Entry 6RQH (electron microscopy, 3.70 A resolution); this record covers chains A and E of the 20 polymer chains in the assembly.

[Chain A]
Name: DNA-directed RNA polymerase I subunit RPA190
Source organism: Saccharomyces cerevisiae
Notes: EC 2.7.7.6
UniProtKB: P10964 (RPA1_YEAST); residue numbers follow UniProt; this construct covers 1-1664
Chain sequence (1664 residues; each row starts with the number of its first residue):
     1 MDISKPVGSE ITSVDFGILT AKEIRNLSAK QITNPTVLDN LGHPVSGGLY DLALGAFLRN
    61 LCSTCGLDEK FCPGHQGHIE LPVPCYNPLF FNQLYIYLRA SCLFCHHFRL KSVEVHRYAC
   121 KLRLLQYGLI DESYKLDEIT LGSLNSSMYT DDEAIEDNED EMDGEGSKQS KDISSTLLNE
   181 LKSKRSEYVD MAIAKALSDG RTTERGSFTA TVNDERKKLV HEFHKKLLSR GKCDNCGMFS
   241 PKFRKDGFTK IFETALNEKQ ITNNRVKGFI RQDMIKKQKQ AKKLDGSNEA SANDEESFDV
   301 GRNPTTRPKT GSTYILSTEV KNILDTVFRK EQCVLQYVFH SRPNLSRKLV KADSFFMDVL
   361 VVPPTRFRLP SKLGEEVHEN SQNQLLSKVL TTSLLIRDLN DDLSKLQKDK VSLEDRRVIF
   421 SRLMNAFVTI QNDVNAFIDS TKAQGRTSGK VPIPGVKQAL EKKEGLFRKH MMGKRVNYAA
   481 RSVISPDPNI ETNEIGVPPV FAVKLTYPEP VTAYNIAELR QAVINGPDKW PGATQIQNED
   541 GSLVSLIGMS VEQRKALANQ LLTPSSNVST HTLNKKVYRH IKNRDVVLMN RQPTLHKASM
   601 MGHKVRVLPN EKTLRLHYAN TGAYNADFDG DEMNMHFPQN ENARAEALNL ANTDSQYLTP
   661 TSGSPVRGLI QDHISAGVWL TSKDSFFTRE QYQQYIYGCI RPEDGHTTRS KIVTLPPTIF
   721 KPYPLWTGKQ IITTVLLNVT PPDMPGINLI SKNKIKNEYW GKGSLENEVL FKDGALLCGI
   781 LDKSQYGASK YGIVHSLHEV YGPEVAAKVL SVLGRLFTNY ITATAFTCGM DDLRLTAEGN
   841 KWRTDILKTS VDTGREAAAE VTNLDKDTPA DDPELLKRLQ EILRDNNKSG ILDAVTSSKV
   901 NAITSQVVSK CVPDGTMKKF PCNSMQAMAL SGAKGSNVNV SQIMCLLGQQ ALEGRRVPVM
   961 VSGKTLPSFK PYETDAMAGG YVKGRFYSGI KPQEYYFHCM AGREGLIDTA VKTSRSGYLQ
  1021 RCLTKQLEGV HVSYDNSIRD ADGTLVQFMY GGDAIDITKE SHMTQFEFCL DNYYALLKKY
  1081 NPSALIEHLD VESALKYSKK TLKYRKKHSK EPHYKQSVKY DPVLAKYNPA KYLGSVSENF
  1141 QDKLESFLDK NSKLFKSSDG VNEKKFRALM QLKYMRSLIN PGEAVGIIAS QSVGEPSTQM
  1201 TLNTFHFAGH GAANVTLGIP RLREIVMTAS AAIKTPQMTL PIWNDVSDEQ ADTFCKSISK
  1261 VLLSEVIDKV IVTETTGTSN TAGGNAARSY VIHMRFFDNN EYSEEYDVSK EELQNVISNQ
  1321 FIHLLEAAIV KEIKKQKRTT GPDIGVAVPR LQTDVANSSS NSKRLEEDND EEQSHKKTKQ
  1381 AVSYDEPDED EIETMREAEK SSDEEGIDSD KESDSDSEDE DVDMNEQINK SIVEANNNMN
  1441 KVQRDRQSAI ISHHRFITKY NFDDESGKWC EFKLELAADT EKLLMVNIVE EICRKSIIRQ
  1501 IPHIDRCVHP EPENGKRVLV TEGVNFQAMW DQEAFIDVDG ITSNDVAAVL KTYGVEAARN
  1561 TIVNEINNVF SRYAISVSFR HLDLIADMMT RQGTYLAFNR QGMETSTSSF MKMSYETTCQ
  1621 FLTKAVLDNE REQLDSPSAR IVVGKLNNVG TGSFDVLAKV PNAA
Not modelled in the structure: 1-2, 23, 142-171, 271-308, 407-416, 445-449, 1154-1159, 1206-1213, 1278-1286, 1397-1432, 1664
Disulfide bonds: Cys105-Cys233
Swiss-Prot annotation at these positions:
  - region: Pro992 to Glu1004 (Bridging helix)
  - binding site (Zn(2+)): Cys62, Cys65, Cys72, His75, Cys102, Cys105, Cys233, Cys236
  - binding site (Mg(2+)): Asp627, Asp629, Asp631
  - modified residue (Phosphoserine): Ser889, Ser1636

[Chain E]
Name: DNA-directed RNA polymerases I, II, and III subunit RPABC1
Source organism: Saccharomyces cerevisiae
UniProtKB: P20434 (RPAB1_YEAST); numbering as in UniProt (aligned over 1-215)
Chain sequence (215 residues; numbered 1 to 215; the number before each row is that of its first residue):
     1 MDQENERNIS RLWRAFRTVK EMVKDRGYFI TQEEVELPLE DFKAKYCDSM GRPQRKMMSF
    61 QANPTEESIS KFPDMGSLWV EFCDEPSVGV KTMKTFVIHI QEKNFQTGIF VYQNNITPSA
   121 MKLVPSIPPA TIETFNEAAL VVNITHHELV PKHIRLSSDE KRELLKRYRL KESQLPRIQR
   181 ADPVALYLGL KRGEVVKIIR KSETSGRYAS YRICM

[How chain A and chain E interact]
Contacting residue pairs (84; chain A residue first):
  Asp131(A) with Arg192(E)
  Tyr134(A) with Arg192(E)
  Glu138(A) with Pro128(E)
  Thr209(A) with Ser173(E), hydrogen bond; Gln174(E)
  Thr211(A) with Ser173(E), hydrogen bond (side chain-backbone); Arg177(E)
  Val212(A) with Ser173(E)
  Asp214(A) with Arg177(E), salt bridge
  Glu215(A) with Arg177(E), salt bridge
  Asp1035(A) with Tyr168(E)
  Arg1039(A) with Tyr168(E), hydrogen bond (side chain-backbone); Leu170(E)
  Gly1043(A) with Gln174(E)
  Thr1044(A) with Gln174(E)
  Leu1045(A) with Gln174(E), hydrogen bond (backbone-backbone)
  Val1046(A) with Pro176(E)
  Gln1047(A) with Tyr208(E)
  Phe1048(A) with Tyr168(E), hydrophobic; Leu175(E), hydrophobic; Tyr208(E), hydrogen bond (backbone-side chain); Ser210(E); Tyr211(E)
  Met1049(A) with Tyr208(E), hydrogen bond (backbone-side chain)
  Gly1052(A) with Ser205(E), hydrogen bond (backbone-side chain); Tyr208(E)
  Asp1053(A) with Ser205(E)
  His1113(A) with Thr145(E); His146(E), hydrogen bond (side chain-backbone); His147(E), hydrogen bond (side chain-backbone); Glu148(E); Val150(E), hydrogen bond (side chain-backbone); Lys152(E)
  Tyr1114(A) with Thr145(E); His146(E); Lys152(E)
  Val1118(A) with Lys152(E); Ile154(E), hydrophobic
  Tyr1120(A) with Arg207(E), hydrogen bond (backbone-side chain)
  Pro1122(A) with Arg207(E)
  Ser1137(A) with Ser205(E)
  Glu1138(A) with Ser205(E); Arg207(E), salt bridge
  Asn1139(A) with Thr204(E), hydrogen bond (side chain-backbone); Ser205(E)
  Gln1527(A) with Ala138(E), hydrogen bond (side chain-backbone); Ala139(E)
  Trp1530(A) with Arg14(E), hydrogen bond (backbone-side chain)
  Asp1531(A) with Arg11(E), salt bridge
  Glu1533(A) with Arg14(E), salt bridge
  Val1538(A) with Val142(E), hydrophobic
  Asp1539(A) with Val142(E); His146(E); His147(E), hydrogen bond (backbone-side chain); Glu148(E)
  Gly1540(A) with His147(E), hydrogen bond (backbone-side chain)
  Ile1541(A) with His147(E), hydrogen bond (backbone-side chain)
  Lys1551(A) with Pro183(E)
  Thr1552(A) with Ile144(E); Pro183(E)
  Tyr1553(A) with Val150(E)
  Gly1554(A) with Asp182(E)
  Val1555(A) with Ile178(E), hydrophobic; Asp182(E), hydrogen bond (backbone-side chain)
  Glu1556(A) with Leu149(E); Pro151(E); His153(E); Ile198(E); Arg200(E), salt bridge; Arg212(E), salt bridge
  Ala1557(A) with Leu149(E); Val150(E), hydrophobic
  Arg1559(A) with Arg200(E)
  Asn1560(A) with Leu149(E), hydrogen bond (side chain-backbone)
  Phe1579(A) with Thr204(E)
  Arg1580(A) with Thr204(E)
  Asp1583(A) with Ser202(E)
  Asp1587(A) with Arg200(E), salt bridge
  Thr1590(A) with Arg212(E), hydrogen bond (backbone-side chain)
  Arg1591(A) with Pro176(E); Arg177(E), hydrogen bond (backbone-backbone)
  Gln1592(A) with Arg177(E), hydrogen bond; Gln179(E)
  Gly1593(A) with Arg177(E), hydrogen bond (backbone-backbone)
Also at the interface, not in a pair above, chain A (65 interface residues in all): Ile130, Gly200, Arg201, Ser207, Ser1037, Gly1051, Asp1121, Lys1126, Thr1542, Leu1550, Thr1561, Asn1564, Thr1594
Also at the interface, not in a pair above, chain E (49 interface residues in all): Val141, Asn143, Arg167, Lys171, Glu172, Val184, Glu203, Gly206, Ala209, Met215

[In short]
Chain A and chain E form an interface of 65 and 49 residues respectively, with 23 hydrogen bonds and 8 salt
bridges. Among the polar pairs are Asp214(A)-Arg177(E), Glu215(A)-Arg177(E) and Glu1138(A)-Arg207(E). From
UniProt: 8 Zn2+-binding residues and 3 Mg2+-binding residues on chain A.
Here chain A is DNA-directed RNA polymerase I subunit RPA190 and chain E is DNA-directed RNA polymerases I,
II, and III subunit RPABC1, both from Saccharomyces cerevisiae. Entry 6RQH (RNA Polymerase I Closed
Conformation 1 (CC1)) was determined by electron microscopy together with 6RQL, 6RQT, 6RRD, 6RUI, 6RUO and
6RWE from the same study.
